8ACW - chains C and E of the 6 polymer chains in the assembly; structure by X-ray diffraction, 3.40 A resolution.

== Chain C ==
Molecule: Na(+)-translocating NADH-quinone reductase subunit C
From: Vibrio cholerae
Notes: EC 7.2.1.1
UniProt: A0A085R7S2 (A0A085R7S2_VIBCL); residues 1-257 here = UniProt positions 1-257
Chain sequence (257 residues; row label = number of the first residue in the row):
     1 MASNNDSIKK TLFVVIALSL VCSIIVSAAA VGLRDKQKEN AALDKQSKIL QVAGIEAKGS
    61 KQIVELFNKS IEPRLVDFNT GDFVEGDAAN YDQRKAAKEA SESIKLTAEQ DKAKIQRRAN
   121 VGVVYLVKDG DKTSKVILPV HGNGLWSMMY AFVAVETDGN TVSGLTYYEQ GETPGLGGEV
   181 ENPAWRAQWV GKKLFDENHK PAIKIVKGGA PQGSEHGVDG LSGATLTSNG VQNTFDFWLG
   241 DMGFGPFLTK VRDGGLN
Disordered / not traced: 1-6, 255-257
Covalent attachments: flavin mononucleotide (FMN) linked to Thr225
Ligand contacts: FMN (flavin mononucleotide): Leu145, Trp146, Glu172, Thr173, Leu176, Gly177, Lys207, Gly223, Ala224, Leu226, Thr227

== Chain E ==
Molecule: Na(+)-translocating NADH-quinone reductase subunit E
From: Vibrio cholerae
Notes: EC 7.2.1.1
UniProt: A0A085QWM0 (A0A085QWM0_VIBCL); residues 1-198 here = UniProt positions 1-198
Chain sequence (198 residues; each row starts with the number of its first residue):
     1 MEHYISLLVK SIFIENMALS FFLGMCTFLA VSKKVKTSFG LGIAVIVVLT ISVPVNNLVY
    61 NLVLKPDALV EGVDLSFLNF ITFIGVIAAL VQILEMILDR FFPPLYNALG IFLPLITVNC
   121 AIFGGVSFMV QRDYSFAESV VYGFGSGVGW MLAIVALAGI REKMKYSDVP PGLRGLGITF
   181 ITAGLMALGF MSFSGVQL
Disordered / not traced: 1
Ion coordination: 2Fe-2S cluster Fe: Cys26, Cys120 (shared with 2 residues of chain D)
Ligand contacts:
  - 2Fe-2S cluster (FES): Gly24, Met25, Cys26, Val118, Asn119, Cys120
  - FMN (flavin mononucleotide): Ser20, Phe21, Phe22, Leu23, Ser194

== Interface between chain C and chain E ==
Contacting residue pairs (14; chain C residue first):
  Val26(C) - Phe77(E)  hydrophobic
  Ser27(C) - Phe77(E)
  Ala30(C) - Phe77(E)  hydrophobic
  Arg34(C) - Phe77(E)
  Asn143(C) - Gln131(E)  hydrogen bond
  Leu145(C) - Phe21(E)  hydrophobic
  Leu145(C) - Phe128(E)  hydrophobic
  Trp146(C) - Phe128(E)  hydrophobic
  Trp146(C) - Gln131(E)
  Ser147(C) - Gln131(E)
  Met148(C) - Gln131(E)
  Lys207(C) - Ser194(E)  hydrogen bond
  Leu226(C) - Phe21(E)  hydrophobic
  Asn229(C) - Gln197(E)  hydrogen bond
Interface residues without a listed pair, chain C (14 interface residues in all): Gly144, Thr225
Interface residues without a listed pair, chain E (10 interface residues in all): Glu15, Leu23, Asp74, Leu78

== Summary ==
The interface between chain C and chain E involves 14 residues on one side and 10 on the other; the contacts
include 3 hydrogen bonds. Polar pairs include Asn143(C)-Gln131(E), Lys207(C)-Ser194(E) and
Asn229(C)-Gln197(E). Chain E binds flavin mononucleotide and 2Fe-2S cluster.
Chain C is Na(+)-translocating NADH-quinone reductase subunit C and chain E is Na(+)-translocating
NADH-quinone reductase subunit E, both from Vibrio cholerae; the structure, X-ray structure of Na+-NQR from
Vibrio cholerae at 3.4 A resolution, was determined by X-ray diffraction, deposited together with 8A1T, 8A1U,
8A1V, 8A1W, 8A1X, 8A1Y and 8ACY.
